PDB entry 9KND | X-ray diffraction, 1.52 A resolution | chains A and B

Chain A:
Molecule: Estrogen-related receptor gamma
Source organism: Homo sapiens
Reference sequence: P62508 (ERR3_HUMAN); residue numbers follow UniProt; this construct covers 229-458
Amino-acid sequence (251 residues; row label = number of the first residue in the row):
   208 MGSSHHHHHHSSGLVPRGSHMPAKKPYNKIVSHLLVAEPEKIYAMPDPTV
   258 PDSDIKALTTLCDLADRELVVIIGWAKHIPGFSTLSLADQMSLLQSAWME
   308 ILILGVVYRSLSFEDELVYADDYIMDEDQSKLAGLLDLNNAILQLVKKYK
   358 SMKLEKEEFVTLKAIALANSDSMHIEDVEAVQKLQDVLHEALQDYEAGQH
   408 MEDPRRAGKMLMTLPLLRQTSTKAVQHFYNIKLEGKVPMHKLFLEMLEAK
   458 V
Not modelled in the structure: 208-232
Sequence notes: initiating methionine (208); expression tag (209-228)
Ligand contacts: indole (IND): Leu268, Leu271, Ala272, Glu275, Met306, Leu309, Ile310, Val313, Tyr326, Phe435

Chain B:
Molecule: Nuclear receptor-interacting protein 1
Source organism: Homo sapiens
Reference sequence: P48552 (NRIP1_HUMAN); numbering as in UniProt (aligned over 376-390)
Amino-acid sequence (15 residues; row label = number of the first residue in the row):
   376 NNSLLLHLLKSQTIP
Not modelled in the structure: 376, 387-390
Swiss-Prot annotation at these positions:
  - motif: Leu380 to Leu384 (LXXLL motif 5)
  - modified residue: Ser378 (Phosphoserine)

How chain A and chain B interact:
Contacting residue pairs (19; chain A residue first):
  Ile280(A) with Leu380(B), hydrophobic; Leu383(B), hydrophobic; Leu384(B), hydrophobic
  Lys284(A) with Leu383(B), hydrogen bond (side chain-backbone); Leu384(B), hydrogen bond (side chain-backbone); Ser386(B)
  Gln297(A) with Leu384(B)
  Met298(A) with Ser378(B); Leu380(B), hydrophobic; Leu381(B), hydrophobic; Leu384(B), hydrophobic
  Leu301(A) with Leu384(B), hydrophobic
  Gln302(A) with Leu380(B)
  Leu449(A) with Leu379(B), hydrophobic; Leu383(B), hydrophobic
  Glu452(A) with Ser378(B), hydrogen bond; Leu379(B), hydrogen bond (side chain-backbone); Leu380(B), hydrogen bond (side chain-backbone)
  Met453(A) with Leu380(B), hydrophobic
Interface residues without a listed pair, chain A (12 interface residues in all): Phe289, Leu294, Lys448
Interface residues without a listed pair, chain B (8 interface residues in all): Lys385

Summary:
12 residues of chain A and 8 residues of chain B are in contact; the contacts include 5 hydrogen bonds. Polar
pairs include Lys284(A)-Leu383(B), Lys284(A)-Leu384(B) and Glu452(A)-Ser378(B). Chain A binds indole.
Here chain A is Estrogen-related receptor gamma and chain B is Nuclear receptor-interacting protein 1, both
from Homo sapiens. Entry 9KND (Crystal structure of human ERRg LBD in complex with indole) was determined by
X-ray diffraction, deposited together with 9KNC, 9KNE, 9KNF and 9KNG.
